Entry 5Y6Q (X-ray diffraction, 2.50 A resolution); this record covers chains A and B of the 3 polymer chains in the assembly.

Chain A:
Molecule: Aldehyde oxidase small subunit
Source organism: Methylobacillus sp. KY4400
Reference sequence: Q84IY0 (Q84IY0_9PROT); numbering as in UniProt (aligned over 1-162)
Amino-acid sequence (162 residues; row label = number of the first residue in the row):
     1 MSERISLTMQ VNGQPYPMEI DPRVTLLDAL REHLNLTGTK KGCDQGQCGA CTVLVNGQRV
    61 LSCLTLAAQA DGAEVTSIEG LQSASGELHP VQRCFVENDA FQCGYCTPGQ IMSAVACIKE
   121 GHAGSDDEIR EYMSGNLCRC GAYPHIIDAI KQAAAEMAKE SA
Unresolved in the structure: 1-2, 160-162
Ion coordination: 2Fe-2S cluster Fe site 1: C43, C48, C51, C63; 2Fe-2S cluster Fe site 2: C103, C106, C138, C140
Ligand contacts:
  - FAD (flavin-adenine dinucleotide): Q45, G46, Q47, L64
  - 2Fe-2S cluster (FES), molecule 1: L27, K40, K41, G42, C43, D44, G46, Q47, C48, G49, A50, C51, L61, C63
  - 2Fe-2S cluster (FES), molecule 2: F101, Q102, C103, G104, Y105, C106, T107, C138, R139, C140
  - pterin cytosine dinucleotide (MCN): Q102, C103, C140

Chain B:
Molecule: Aldehyde oxidase medium subunit
Source organism: Methylobacillus sp. KY4400
Reference sequence: Q84IX9 (Q84IX9_9PROT); residues 1-330 here = UniProt positions 1-330
Amino-acid sequence (330 residues; each row starts with the number of its first residue):
     1 MNPFHWKVAQ SASEAAALKQ QSGSQILAGG TTQLDLMKCG VFNPPQLIGI NGLSELRSLS
    61 FDNDKISAGA LITMSQLADH PDCQQHAPAI YGSLWQAASP QIRNMATLGG NLRQRTRCAY
   121 YRDPATFSAC NKRNPGSGCA ARQGVNSNHA ILGASDSCIA VYPGDLAVAL VAFDAVVIVQ
   181 NPQGETRRIA IDDFFLLPGE TPDQEHDLRD DEIIVAIEVP QTASLQRSHY LKVRDRSSYE
   241 FAAASAAAGF TLENGVMRQV HIALGGVATK PWRATRVEQA LEGQPFNEET VFQAAELINQ
   301 ETQALEHNAY KVKLAPRVIA RALMAAGEIA
Ion coordination: 4Fe-4S cluster Fe: C118, C130, C139, C158
Ligand contacts:
  - FAD (flavin-adenine dinucleotide): Q25, I26, L27, A28, G29, G30, T31, T32, Q33, F42, I50, A70, M74, Q96, A97, A98, I102, M105, A106, T107, G109, G110, N111, R113, Q114, R115, R117, G164, D165, L166, L208, I213, I214, K232, Y239, E240, F241
  - 4Fe-4S cluster (SF4): T116, C118, Y120, Y121, A129, C130, N131, K132, C139, A140, A141, H149, S157, C158, I159, A160

Interface between chain A and chain B:
Contacting residue pairs (48):
  I5(A) with W6(B)
  P22(A) with F4(B)
  R23(A) with M1(B), hydrogen bond (side chain-backbone); N2(B); P3(B); F4(B)
  T25(A) with K38(B)
  D44(A) with K38(B), salt bridge
  Q45(A) with D35(B), hydrogen bond; C39(B), hydrogen bond; R122(B)
  G46(A) with I102(B); Y239(B), hydrogen bond (backbone-side chain)
  Q47(A) with R122(B); Y239(B)
  C48(A) with Y239(B), hydrogen bond (backbone-side chain)
  T52(A) with Q101(B), hydrogen bond
  Q58(A) with N104(B)
  R59(A) with P100(B); Q101(B); N104(B), hydrogen bond (backbone-side chain)
  V60(A) with M105(B), hydrophobic
  L61(A) with Q101(B); I102(B), hydrophobic; M105(B)
  C63(A) with K38(B), hydrogen bond (backbone-side chain)
  L64(A) with G29(B); T31(B); L34(B)
  L66(A) with F4(B), hydrophobic; L27(B), hydrophobic; L34(B), hydrophobic
  A68(A) with W6(B)
  Q69(A) with L27(B); A28(B), hydrogen bond (side chain-backbone)
  S113(A) with Q101(B)
  E120(A) with N104(B)
  E131(A) with W95(B); S238(B), hydrogen bond
  Y132(A) with W95(B); P100(B); R103(B)
  S134(A) with S238(B); Y239(B)
  G135(A) with S99(B); Q101(B), hydrogen bond (backbone-side chain); Y239(B)
  N136(A) with Q101(B), hydrogen bond
Interface residues without a listed pair, chain A (29 interface residues in all): G49, T65, L137
Interface residues without a listed pair, chain B (30 interface residues in all): G30, L47, Y91, R117, R236, S237

In short:
The interface between chain A and chain B involves 29 residues on one side and 30 on the other; the contacts
include 12 hydrogen bonds and 1 salt bridge. Among the polar pairs are D44(A)-K38(B), R23(A)-M1(B) and
Q45(A)-D35(B).
Chain A is Aldehyde oxidase small subunit and chain B is Aldehyde oxidase medium subunit, both from
Methylobacillus sp. KY4400; the structure, Crystal structure of an aldehyde oxidase from Methylobacillus sp.
KY4400, was determined by X-ray diffraction.
